Entry 4GYJ (X-ray diffraction, 1.65 A resolution); this record covers chain A.

Chain A:
Molecule: Uncharacterized lipoprotein ybbD
From: Bacillus subtilis subsp. subtilis
Reference sequence: P40406 (YBBD_BACSU); residues 18-642 here = UniProt positions 18-642
Amino-acid sequence (648 residues; row label = number of the first residue in the row; numbers below 1 keep their minus sign (Met-3 is residue -3)):
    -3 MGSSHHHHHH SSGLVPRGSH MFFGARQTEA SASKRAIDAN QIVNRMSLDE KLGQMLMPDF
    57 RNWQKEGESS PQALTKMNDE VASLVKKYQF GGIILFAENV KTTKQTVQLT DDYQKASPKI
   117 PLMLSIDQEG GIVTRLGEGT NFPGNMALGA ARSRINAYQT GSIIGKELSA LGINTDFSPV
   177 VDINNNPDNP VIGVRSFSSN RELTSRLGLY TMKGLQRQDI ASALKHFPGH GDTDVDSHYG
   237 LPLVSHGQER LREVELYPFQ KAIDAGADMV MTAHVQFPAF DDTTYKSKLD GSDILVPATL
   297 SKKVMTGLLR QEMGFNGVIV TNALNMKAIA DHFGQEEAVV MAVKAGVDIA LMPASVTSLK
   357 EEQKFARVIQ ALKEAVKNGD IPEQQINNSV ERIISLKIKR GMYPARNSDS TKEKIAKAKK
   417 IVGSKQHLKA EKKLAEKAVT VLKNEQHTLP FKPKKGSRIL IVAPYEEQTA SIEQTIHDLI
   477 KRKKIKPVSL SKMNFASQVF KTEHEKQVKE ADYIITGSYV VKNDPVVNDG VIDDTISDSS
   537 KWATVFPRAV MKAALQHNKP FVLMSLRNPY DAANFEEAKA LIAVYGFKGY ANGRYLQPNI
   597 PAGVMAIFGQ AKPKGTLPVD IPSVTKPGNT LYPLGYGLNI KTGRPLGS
Unresolved in the structure: -3 to 24, 643-644
Sequence notes: initiating methionine (-3); expression tag (-2 to 17, 643-644); engineered mutation Asn318 (Asp in P40406)
Small-molecule neighbours: oligosaccharide (N-acetyl-alpha-muramic acid, N-acetylglucosamine units): Arg57, Ile90, Phe92, Asp123, Glu125, Val129, Arg131, Phe173, Val187, Arg191, Lys221, His222, His226, Ser233, His234, Met267, Asn318, Ala319, Asn321, Met322, Leu347, Met348

Overview:
Ligands of chain A: oligosaccharide.
Chain A is Uncharacterized lipoprotein ybbD (Bacillus subtilis subsp. subtilis); the structure, Crystal
structure of mutant (D318N) bacillus subtilis family 3 glycoside hydrolase (nagz) in complex with
glcnac-murnac ..., was determined by X-ray diffraction together with 4GYK from the same study.
